PDB entry 9ASL | electron microscopy, 3.50 A resolution | chains C and D of the 4 polymer chains in the assembly

Chain C (and D):
Protein: DNA polymerase theta
Organism: Homo sapiens
Notes: EC 2.7.7.7; chain D of this document is another copy of the same molecule, construct and numbering; everything in this record applies to it too
UniProtKB: O75417 (DPOLQ_HUMAN); residue numbers follow UniProt; this construct covers 1-894
Chain sequence (894 residues; numbered 1 to 894; the number before each row is that of its first residue):
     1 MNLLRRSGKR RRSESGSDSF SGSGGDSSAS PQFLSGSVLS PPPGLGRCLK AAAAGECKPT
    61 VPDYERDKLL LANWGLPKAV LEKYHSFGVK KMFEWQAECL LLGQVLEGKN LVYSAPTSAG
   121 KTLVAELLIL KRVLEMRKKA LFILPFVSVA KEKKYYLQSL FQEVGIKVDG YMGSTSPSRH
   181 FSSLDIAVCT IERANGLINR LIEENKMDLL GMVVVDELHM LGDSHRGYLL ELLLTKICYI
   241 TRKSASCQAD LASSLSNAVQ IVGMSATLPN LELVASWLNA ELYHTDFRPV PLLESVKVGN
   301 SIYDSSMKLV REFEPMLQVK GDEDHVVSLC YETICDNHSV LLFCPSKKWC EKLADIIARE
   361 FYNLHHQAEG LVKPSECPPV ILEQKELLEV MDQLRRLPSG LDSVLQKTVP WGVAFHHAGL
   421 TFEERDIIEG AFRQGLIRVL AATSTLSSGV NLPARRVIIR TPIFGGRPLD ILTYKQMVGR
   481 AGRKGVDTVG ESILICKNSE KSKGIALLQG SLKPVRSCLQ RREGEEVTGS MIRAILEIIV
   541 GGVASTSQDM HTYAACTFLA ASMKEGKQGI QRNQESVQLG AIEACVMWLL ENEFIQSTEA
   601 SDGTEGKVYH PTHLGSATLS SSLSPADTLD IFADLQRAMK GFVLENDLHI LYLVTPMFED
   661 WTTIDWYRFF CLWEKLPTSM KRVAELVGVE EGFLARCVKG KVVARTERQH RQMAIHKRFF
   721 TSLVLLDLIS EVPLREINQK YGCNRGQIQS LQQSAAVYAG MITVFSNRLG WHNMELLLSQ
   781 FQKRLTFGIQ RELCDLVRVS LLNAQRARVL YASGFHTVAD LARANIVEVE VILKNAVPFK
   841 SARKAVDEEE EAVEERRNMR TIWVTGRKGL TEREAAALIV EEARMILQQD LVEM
Not modelled in the structure: 1-67, 247-255, 320-322, 369-382, 520-526, 564-579, 600-606, 702-708, 839-858, 892-894
UniProt features mapped onto this chain:
  - motif: Asp216 to His219 (DEAH box)
  - binding site (ATP): Gln96, Ala115 to Thr122
  - mutagenesis: Lys121 (K121M: Abolished ATPase activity)

Chain C / chain D interface:
Residue-residue contacts (39; chain C residue first):
  Ala638(C) - Leu644(D)
  Met639(C) - Phe642(D)
  Met639(C) - Val643(D)
  Met639(C) - Glu645(D)
  Lys640(C) - Phe642(D)
  Lys640(C) - Val643(D)
  Lys640(C) - Arg682(D)
  Gly641(C) - Phe642(D)
  Phe642(C) - Met639(D)
  Phe642(C) - Lys640(D)
  Phe642(C) - Gly641(D)
  Phe642(C) - Phe642(D)  hydrogen bond (backbone-backbone)
  Phe642(C) - Leu644(D)  hydrophobic
  Val643(C) - Met639(D)
  Val643(C) - Lys640(D)
  Leu644(C) - Ala638(D)
  Leu644(C) - Met639(D)  hydrogen bond (backbone-backbone)
  Leu644(C) - Phe642(D)  hydrophobic
  Leu644(C) - Asn773(D)  hydrogen bond (backbone-side chain)
  Leu644(C) - Met774(D)  hydrophobic
  Leu644(C) - Leu777(D)  hydrophobic
  Glu645(C) - Met639(D)
  Glu645(C) - Lys640(D)  salt bridge
  Ile650(C) - Asn773(D)
  Arg682(C) - Lys640(D)
  His772(C) - Arg791(D)
  Asn773(C) - Leu644(D)  hydrogen bond (side chain-backbone)
  Asn773(C) - Asp647(D)
  Asn773(C) - Ile650(D)
  Asn773(C) - Leu777(D)
  Asn773(C) - Arg791(D)
  Leu776(C) - Leu776(D)
  Leu776(C) - Gln780(D)
  Leu777(C) - Leu644(D)  hydrophobic
  Leu777(C) - Asn773(D)
  Gln780(C) - Leu776(D)
  Arg791(C) - His772(D)
  Arg791(C) - Asn773(D)
  Leu891(C) - Leu891(D)  hydrophobic
Interface residues without a listed pair, chain C (20 interface residues in all): Asn646, Asp647, Met774
Interface residues without a listed pair, chain D (20 interface residues in all): Asn646

Summary:
The chain C/chain D interface involves 20 residues from each chain; the contacts include 4 hydrogen bonds and
1 salt bridge. Polar pairs include Glu645(C)-Lys640(D), Leu644(C)-Asn773(D) and Phe642(C)-Phe642(D). From
UniProt: 9 ATP-binding residues and one mutagenesis site on chain C.
Both chains are DNA polymerase theta (Homo sapiens). Entry 9ASL (Human DNA polymerase theta helicase domain
tetramer, apo-form) was determined by electron microscopy together with 8W0A, 9ASJ, 9ASK and 9C5Q from the
same study.
